PDB entry 8YHA | electron microscopy, 3.40 A resolution | chains F and T of the 12 polymer chains in the assembly

[Chain F]
Protein: CRISPR system Cascade subunit CasC
Source organism: Candidatus Cloacimonetes bacterium ADurb.Bin088
UniProtKB: A0A1V6F8B5 (A0A1V6F8B5_9BACT); residues 1-378 here = UniProt positions 1-378
Chain sequence (378 residues; each row starts with the number of its first residue):
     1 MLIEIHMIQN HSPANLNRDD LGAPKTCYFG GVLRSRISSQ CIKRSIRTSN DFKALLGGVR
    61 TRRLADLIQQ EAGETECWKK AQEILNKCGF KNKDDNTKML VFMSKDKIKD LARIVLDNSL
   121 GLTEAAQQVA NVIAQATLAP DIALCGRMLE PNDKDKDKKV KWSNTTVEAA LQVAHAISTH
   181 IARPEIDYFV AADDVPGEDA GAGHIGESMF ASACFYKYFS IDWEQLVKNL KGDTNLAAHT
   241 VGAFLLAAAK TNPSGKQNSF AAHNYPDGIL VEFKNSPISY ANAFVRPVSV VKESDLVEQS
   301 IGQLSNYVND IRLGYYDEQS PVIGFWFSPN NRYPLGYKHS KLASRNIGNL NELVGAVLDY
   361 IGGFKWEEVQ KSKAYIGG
Unresolved in the structure: 373-378

[Chain T]
Molecule: DNA/RNA
Source organism: Candidatus Cloacimonadota bacterium
Sequence (56 nucleotides; row label = number of the first residue in the row):
     1 ATTACGCCAA GCTTTTTAAC AGTGGCCTTA TTAAATGACT TCTCCTCCTT GATAGA
Unresolved in the structure: 1-2, 50-56

[Interface between chain F and chain T]
Contacting residue pairs (25):
  Arg62(F) - C26(T)  phosphate contact
  Arg62(F) - C27(T)  salt bridge to the phosphate
  Lys93(F) - C27(T)  salt bridge to the phosphate
  Lys98(F) - DT28(T)  sugar contact
  Lys98(F) - DT29(T)  salt bridge to the phosphate
  Met99(F) - DT29(T)  sugar contact
  Met148(F) - A30(T)  base contact
  Glu150(F) - DT29(T)  sugar contact
  Glu150(F) - A30(T)  sugar contact
  Pro151(F) - A30(T)  sugar contact
  Asn152(F) - DT29(T)  phosphate contact
  Asn152(F) - A30(T)  phosphate contact
  Asp153(F) - A30(T)  hydrogen bond to the phosphate
  Asp153(F) - DT31(T)  phosphate contact
  Phe189(F) - G22(T)  base contact
  Asp199(F) - A19(T)  sugar contact
  Ala200(F) - A19(T)  base contact
  Gly201(F) - A19(T)  base contact
  Gly201(F) - C20(T)  base contact
  Ala202(F) - C20(T)  hydrogen bond to the base
  Gly203(F) - A21(T)  sugar contact
  His204(F) - A21(T)  hydrogen bond to the phosphate
  His204(F) - G22(T)  stacking on the base
  Ile205(F) - C20(T)  base contact
  Ile205(F) - A21(T)  base contact
Also at the interface, not in a pair above, chain F (19 interface residues in all): Asp94, Lys154

[Summary]
19 residues of chain F and 10 residues of chain T are in contact, with 3 hydrogen bonds, 3 salt bridges and 1
aromatic stacking contact. Among the polar pairs are Ala202(F)-C20(T), Asp153(F)-A30(T) and His204(F)-A21(T).
Chain F is CRISPR system Cascade subunit CasC (Candidatus Cloacimonetes bacterium ADurb.Bin088) and chain T is
DNA/RNA (Candidatus Cloacimonadota bacterium); the structure, Type I-EHNH Cascade-ssDNA complex, was
determined by electron microscopy (same publication as 8YDB, 8YEO and 8YH9).
